PDB entry 3C1C | X-ray diffraction, 3.15 A resolution | chains E and J of the 10 polymer chains in the assembly

Chain E:
Name: Histone H3-like
From: Xenopus laevis
Reference sequence: P02302 (H3L_XENLA); residues 601-735 here correspond to UniProt positions 2-136 (UniProt number = residue number - 599)
Sequence (135 residues; each row starts with the number of its first residue):
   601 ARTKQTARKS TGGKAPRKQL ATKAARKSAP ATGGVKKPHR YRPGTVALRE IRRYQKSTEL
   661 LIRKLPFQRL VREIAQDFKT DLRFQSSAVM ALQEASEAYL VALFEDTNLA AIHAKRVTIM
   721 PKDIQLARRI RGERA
Unresolved in the structure: 601-637, 735
Sequence notes: conflict Ala621 (Val22 in P02302), Arg626 (Lys27 in P02302), Ser628 (Cys29 in P02302), Ser686 (Arg87 in P02302), Ala710 (Cys111 in P02302)
Modified residues: Lys679 ((2R)-2-amino-3-(2-dimethylaminoethylsulfanyl)propanoic acid; M2L)
Curated features (UniProtKB/Swiss-Prot):
  - modified residue: Arg602 (Asymmetric dimethylarginine), Thr603 (Phosphothreonine), Lys604 (Allysine), Gln605 (5-glutamyl dopamine), Thr606 (Phosphothreonine), Lys609 (N6-(2-hydroxyisobutyryl)lysine), Ser610 (ADP-ribosylserine), Thr611 (Phosphothreonine), Lys614 (N6-(2-hydroxyisobutyryl)lysine), Arg617 (Asymmetric dimethylarginine), Lys618 (N6-(2-hydroxyisobutyryl)lysine), Lys623 (N6-(2-hydroxyisobutyryl)lysine), Lys627 (N6-(2-hydroxyisobutyryl)lysine), Lys636 (N6-(2-hydroxyisobutyryl)lysine), Tyr641 (Phosphotyrosine), Lys656 (N6-(2-hydroxyisobutyryl)lysine), Ser657 (Phosphoserine), Lys664 (N6-(2-hydroxyisobutyryl)lysine), Thr680 (Phosphothreonine), Lys715 (N6-acetyllysine) and 1 more in UniProt

Chain J:
Molecule: Palindromic 146bp Human Alpha satellite DNA
Sequence (146 nucleotides; each row starts with the number of its first residue):
   147 ATCAATATCC ACCTGCAGAT TCTACCAAAA GTGTATTTGG AAACTGCTCC ATCAAAAGGC
   207 ATGTTCAGCG GAATTCCGCT GAACATGCCT TTTGATGGAG CAGTTTCCAA ATACACTTTT
   267 GGTAGAATCT GCAGGTGGAT ATTGAT

Interface between chain E and chain J:
Residue-residue contacts (24; chain E residue first):
  Arg640(E) with DG290(J), sugar contact
  Tyr641(E) with DT289(J), phosphate contact; DG290(J), phosphate contact
  Arg642(E) with DG290(J), hydrogen bond to the phosphate; DA291(J), salt bridge to the phosphate
  Pro643(E) with DG214(J), phosphate contact; DC215(J), sugar contact
  Thr645(E) with DG290(J), hydrogen bond to the phosphate
  Arg663(E) with DC206(J), sugar contact; DA207(J), phosphate contact
  Arg672(E) with DA197(J), salt bridge to the phosphate
  Arg683(E) with DC196(J), phosphate contact; DA197(J), hydrogen bond to the sugar
  Phe684(E) with DC196(J), phosphate contact; DA197(J), hydrogen bond to the phosphate
  Gln685(E) with DC196(J), phosphate contact
  Ser686(E) with DC196(J), hydrogen bond to the phosphate
  Arg716(E) with DG217(J), phosphate contact; DA218(J), phosphate contact
  Val717(E) with DG216(J), phosphate contact; DG217(J), hydrogen bond to the phosphate
  Thr718(E) with DG216(J), hydrogen bond to the phosphate; DG217(J), hydrogen bond to the phosphate
  Met720(E) with DA218(J), phosphate contact
Other interface residues (no listed pair), chain E (17 interface residues in all): Leu682, Lys715

In short:
Chain E and chain J form an interface of 17 and 12 residues respectively, with 8 hydrogen bonds and 2 salt
bridges. Polar pairs include Arg683(E)-DA197(J), Arg642(E)-DG290(J) and Thr645(E)-DG290(J).
Chain E is Histone H3-like (Xenopus laevis) and chain J is Palindromic 146bp Human Alpha satellite DNA; the
structure, The effect of H3 K79 dimethylation and H4 K20 trimethylation on nucleosome and chromatin structure,
was determined by X-ray diffraction, deposited together with 3C1B.
